PDB entry 2Q2P | X-ray diffraction, 2.96 A resolution | chain A

# Chain A
Molecule: Beta-lactoglobulin
Organism: Bos taurus
UniProtKB: P02754 (LACB_BOVIN); residues 1-162 here correspond to UniProt positions 17-178 (UniProt number = residue number + 16)
Chain sequence (162 residues; row label = number of the first residue in the row):
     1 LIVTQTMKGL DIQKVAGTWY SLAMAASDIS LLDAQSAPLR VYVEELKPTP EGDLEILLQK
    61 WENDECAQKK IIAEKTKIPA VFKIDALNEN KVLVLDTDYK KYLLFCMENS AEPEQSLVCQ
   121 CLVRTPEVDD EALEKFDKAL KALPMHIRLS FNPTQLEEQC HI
Unresolved in the structure: 153-162
Differences from the reference sequence: variant D64 (Gly80 in P02754), V118 (Ala134 in P02754)
Disulfide bonds: C106-C119

# Summary
Chain A is Beta-lactoglobulin (Bos taurus); the structure, Beta-lactoglobulin (reverse native), was determined
by X-ray diffraction (same publication as 2Q2M and 2Q39).
